Entry 7VAJ (electron microscopy, 3.10 A resolution); this record covers chains A and D of the 12 polymer chains in the assembly.

Chain A:
Protein: V-type ATP synthase alpha chain
Organism: Thermus thermophilus HB8
Notes: EC 7.1.2.2
UniProtKB: Q56403 (VATA_THET8); residues 1-578 here = UniProt positions 1-578
Chain sequence (578 residues; row label = number of the first residue in the row):
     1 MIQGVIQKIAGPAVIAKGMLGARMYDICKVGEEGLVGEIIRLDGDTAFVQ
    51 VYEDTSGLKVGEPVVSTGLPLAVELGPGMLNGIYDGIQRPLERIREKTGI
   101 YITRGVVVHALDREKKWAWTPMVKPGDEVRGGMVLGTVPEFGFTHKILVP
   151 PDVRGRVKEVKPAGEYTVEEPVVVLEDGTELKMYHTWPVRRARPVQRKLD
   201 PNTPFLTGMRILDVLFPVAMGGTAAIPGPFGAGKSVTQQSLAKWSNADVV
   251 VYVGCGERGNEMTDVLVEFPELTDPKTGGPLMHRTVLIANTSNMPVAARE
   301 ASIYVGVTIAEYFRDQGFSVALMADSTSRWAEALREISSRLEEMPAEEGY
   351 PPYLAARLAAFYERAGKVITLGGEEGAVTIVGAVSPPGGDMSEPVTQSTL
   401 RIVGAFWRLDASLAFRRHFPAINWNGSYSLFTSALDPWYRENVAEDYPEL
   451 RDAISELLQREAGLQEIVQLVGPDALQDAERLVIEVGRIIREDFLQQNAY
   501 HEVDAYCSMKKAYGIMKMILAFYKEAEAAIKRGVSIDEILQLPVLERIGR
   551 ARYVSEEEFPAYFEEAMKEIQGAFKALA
Construct notes: conflict Ala-232 (Ser in Q56403), Ser-235 (Thr in Q56403)

Chain D:
Protein: V-type ATP synthase beta chain
Organism: Thermus thermophilus HB8
UniProtKB: Q56404 (VATB_THET8); residue numbers follow UniProt; this construct covers 1-478
Chain sequence (478 residues; each row starts with the number of its first residue):
     1 MDLLKKEYTGITYISGPLLFVENAKDLAYGAIVDIKDGTGRVRGGQVIEV
    51 SEEYAVIQVFEETTGLDLATTSVSLVEDVARLGVSKEMLGRRFNGIGKPI
   101 DGLPPITPEKRLPITGLPLNPVARRKPEQFIQTGISTIDVMNTLVRGQKL
   151 PIFSGSGLPANEIAAQIARQATVRPDLSGEGEKEEPFAVVFAAMGITQRE
   201 LSYFIQEFERTGALSRSVLFLNKADDPTIERILTPRMALTVAEYLAFEHD
   251 YHVLVILTDMTNYCEALREIGAAREEIPGRRGYPGYMYTDLATIYERAGV
   301 VEGKKGSVTQIPILSMPDDDRTHPIPDLTGYITEGQIQLSRELHRKGIYP
   351 PIDPLPSLSRLMNNGVGKGKTREDHKQVSDQLYSAYANGVDIRKLVAIIG
   401 EDALTENDRRYLQFADAFERFFINQGQQNRSIEESLQIAWALLSMLPQGE
   451 LKRISKDHIGKYYGQKLEEIWGAPQALD
Not modelled in the structure: 1-4, 475-478

Interface between chain A and chain D:
Pairs across the interface (47):
  Ala-22(A) with Asp-67(D)
  Arg-23(A) with Leu-66(D); Asp-67(D)
  Met-24(A) with Thr-63(D); Thr-64(D); Leu-66(D), hydrogen bond (backbone-backbone)
  Tyr-25(A) with Thr-64(D)
  Arg-41(A) with Tyr-13(D), hydrogen bond; Ile-14(D); Ser-15(D), hydrogen bond
  Leu-42(A) with Tyr-13(D); Ile-14(D), hydrogen bond (backbone-backbone); Leu-66(D)
  Asp-43(A) with Thr-12(D); Tyr-13(D)
  Gly-44(A) with Thr-12(D), hydrogen bond (backbone-backbone); Leu-68(D)
  Asp-200(A) with Ser-202(D)
  Met-344(A) with Glu-275(D); Glu-276(D)
  Ala-346(A) with Glu-269(D)
  Glu-347(A) with Arg-268(D), salt bridge; Arg-281(D)
  Pro-352(A) with Glu-269(D)
  Ala-359(A) with Ala-224(D)
  Glu-363(A) with Gln-198(D); Asp-225(D)
  Gln-397(A) with Pro-317(D)
  Arg-401(A) with Asn-262(D), hydrogen bond; Glu-265(D), salt bridge
  Trp-424(A) with Arg-345(D)
  Asn-425(A) with Arg-345(D), hydrogen bond (backbone-side chain)
  Tyr-428(A) with Ser-156(D); Gly-157(D)
  Leu-430(A) with Gly-157(D); Arg-199(D)
  Phe-431(A) with Arg-199(D)
  Gln-459(A) with Glu-342(D); Arg-345(D), hydrogen bond
  Ile-467(A) with Lys-394(D); Ala-397(D), hydrophobic; Ile-398(D), hydrophobic
  Leu-476(A) with Ala-397(D)
  Gln-477(A) with Ala-397(D), hydrogen bond (backbone-backbone); Ile-398(D), hydrogen bond (side chain-backbone); Ile-399(D), hydrogen bond (side chain-backbone); Gly-400(D)
Also at the interface, not in a pair above, chain A (40 interface residues in all): Leu-20, Gly-21, Lys-198, Glu-343, Pro-351, Ser-392, Ile-402, Gly-426, Ser-427, Glu-456, Leu-464, Val-471, Ala-475, Glu-480
Also at the interface, not in a pair above, chain D (40 interface residues in all): Gly-16, Thr-39, Gly-65, Thr-197, Ala-272, Ile-277, Asp-318, Lys-346, Val-396

Summary:
The chain A/chain D interface involves 40 residues from each chain; the contacts include 11 hydrogen bonds and
2 salt bridges. Among the polar pairs are Glu-347(A)/Arg-268(D), Arg-401(A)/Glu-265(D) and
Arg-41(A)/Tyr-13(D).
Chain A is V-type ATP synthase alpha chain and chain D is V-type ATP synthase beta chain, both from Thermus
thermophilus HB8; the structure, Nucleotide-free V1EG domain of V/A-ATPase from Thermus thermophilus,
state1-2, was determined by electron microscopy, deposited together with 7VAI, 7VAK, 7VAL, 7VAM, 7VAN, 7VAO
and 11 further entries.
